1NPP - chain A; structure by X-ray diffraction, 2.00 A resolution.

# Chain A
Name: Transcription antitermination protein nusG
Organism: Aquifex aeolicus
UniProt: O67757 (NUSG_AQUAE); residues 1-248 here = UniProt positions 1-248
Sequence (248 residues; row label = number of the first residue in the row):
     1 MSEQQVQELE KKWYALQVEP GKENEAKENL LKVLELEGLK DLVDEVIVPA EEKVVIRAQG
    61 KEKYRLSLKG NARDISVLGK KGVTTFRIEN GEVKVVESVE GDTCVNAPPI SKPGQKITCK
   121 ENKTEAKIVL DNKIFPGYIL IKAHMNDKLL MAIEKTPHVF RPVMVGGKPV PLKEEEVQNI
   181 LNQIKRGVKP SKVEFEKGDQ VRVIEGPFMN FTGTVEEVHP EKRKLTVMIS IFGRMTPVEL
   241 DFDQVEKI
Unresolved in the structure: 1-4
Disulfides: Cys104-Cys119
Reported in the primary citation:
  - interface residues: Phe232
  - conformationally variable residues (domain motion, side-chain flip): Gly187 to Lys192, Phe232

# Summary
From the paper: the interface residue Phe232; conformational variability at Gly187 and Phe232.
Chain A is Transcription antitermination protein nusG (Aquifex aeolicus); the structure, Crystal structure of
aquifex aeolicus nusg in P2(1), was determined by X-ray diffraction, deposited together with 1NPR.
